Entry 7DSX (electron microscopy, 3.50 A resolution); this record covers chains C and A of the 4 polymer chains in the assembly.

[Chain C]
Protein: Calcineurin B homologous protein 1
From: Homo sapiens
UniProtKB: Q99653 (CHP1_HUMAN); residues 11-195 here = UniProt positions 11-195
Sequence (185 residues; each row starts with the number of its first residue):
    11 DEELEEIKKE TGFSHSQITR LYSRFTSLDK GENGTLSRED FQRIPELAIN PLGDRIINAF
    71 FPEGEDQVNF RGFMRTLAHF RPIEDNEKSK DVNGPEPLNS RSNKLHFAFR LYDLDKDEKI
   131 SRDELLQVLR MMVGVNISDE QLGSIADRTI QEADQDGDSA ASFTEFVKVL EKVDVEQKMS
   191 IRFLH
Differences from the reference sequence: engineered mutation Ala171 (Ile in Q99653)
UniProt features mapped onto this chain:
  - motif: Val138 to Ile147 (Nuclear export signal 1), Phe176 to Val185 (Nuclear export signal 2)
  - binding site (Ca(2+)): Asp123, Asp125, Asp127, Lys129, Glu134, Asp164, Asp166, Asp168, Glu175
  - natural variant: Lys19 (deletion: In SPAX9)
  - mutagenesis: Asp50 (D50A: Does not reduce calcium-binding, colocalization and interaction with SLC9A1), Glu134 (E134A: Reduces calcium-binding and SLC9A1-dependent Na(+)/H(+) exchange activity. Does not reduce colocalization and interaction with SLC9A1. Reduces colocalization and interaction with SLC9A1 ...), Val143 (V143A: Inhibits translocation to the cytoplasm; when associated with A-145; A-147; A-183 and A-185), Val145 (V145A: Inhibits translocation to the cytoplasm; when associated with A-143; A-147; A-183 and A-185), Ile147 (I147A: Inhibits translocation to the cytoplasm; when associated with A-143; A-145; A-183 and A-185), Glu175 (E175A: Reduces calcium-binding and SLC9A1-dependent Na(+)/H(+) exchange activity. Does not reduce colocalization and interaction with SLC9A1. Reduces colocalization and interaction with SLC9A1 ...), Val183 (V183A: Inhibits translocation to the cytoplasm; when associated with A-143; A-145; A-147 and A-185), Val185 (V185A: Inhibits translocation to the cytoplasm; when associated with A-143; A-145; A-147 and A-183), Arg192 (R192A: Does not affect sodium:proton antiporter activity)
Reported in the primary citation:
  - mutagenesis - R192A: unchanged catalytic activity

[Chain A]
Protein: Sodium/hydrogen exchanger 1
From: Homo sapiens
UniProtKB: P19634 (SL9A1_HUMAN); residues 85-593 here = UniProt positions 85-593
Sequence (509 residues; each row starts with the number of its first residue):
    85 PRKAFPVLGI DYTHVRTPFE ISLWILLACL MKIGFHVIPT ISSIVPESCL LIVVGLLVGG
   145 LIKGVGETPP FLQSDVFFLF LLPPIILDAG YFLPLRQFTE NLGTILIFAV VGTLWNAFFL
   205 GGLMYAVCLV GGEQINNIGL LDNLLFGSII SAVDPVAVLA VFEEIHINEL LHILVFGESL
   265 LNDAVTVVLY HLFEEFANYE HVGIVDIFLG FLSFFVVALG GVLVGVVYGV IAAFTSRFTS
   325 HIRVIEPLFV FLYSYMAYLS AELFHLSGIM ALIASGVVMR PYVEANISHK SHTTIKYFLK
   385 MWSSVSETLI FIFLGVSTVA GSHHWNWTFV ISTLLFCLIA RVLGVLGLTW FINKFRIVKL
   445 TPKDQFIIAY GGLRGAIAFS LGYLLDKKHF PMCDLFLTAI ITVIFFTVFV QGMTIRPLVD
   505 LLAVKKKQET KRSINEEIHT QFLDHLLTGI EDICGHYGHH HWKDKLNRFN KKYVKKCLIA
   565 GERSKEPQLI AFYHKMEMKQ AIELVESGG
Small-molecule neighbours:
  - HG0 (N-[bis(azanyl)methylidene]-3-methylsulfonyl-4-propan-2-yl-benzamide), molecule 1: Asp95, His98, Val99
  - HG0, molecule 2: Ser158, Asp159, Phe162, Leu163, Asp267, Val271, His275, Glu346, Leu350, Ile353, Leu465, Leu468
  - phosphatidylglycerol (PGT; (1S)-2-{[{[(2R)-2,3-dihydroxypropyl]oxy}(hydroxy)phosphoryl]oxy}-1-[(palmitoyloxy)methyl]ethyl stearate), molecule 1: Thr101, Ile105, Ser106, Ile109
  - phosphatidylglycerol (PGT), molecule 2: Glu104, Ile105, Trp108, Ile109, Pro154, Phe164, Leu165, Phe382, Met385, Trp386, Val389, Ser390, Leu393, Phe397
  - phosphatidylglycerol (PGT), molecule 3: Ile105, Val160, Leu163, Phe164, Pro168, Tyr339, Trp386
  - phosphatidylglycerol (PGT), molecule 4: Phe164, Leu332, Phe335, Leu336, Tyr339
UniProt features mapped onto this chain:
  - region: Lys509 to Arg516 (PI(4,5)P2-binding region), Lys515 to His545 (Interaction with CHP2), His540 to His545 (Confers pH-dependent PI(4,5)P2 binding), Arg552 to Lys560 (PI(4,5)P2-binding region)
  - site: Phe161 (Channel pore-lining), Asn370 (Not glycosylated)
  - natural variant: Gly305 (G305R: In LIKNS), Gly313 (G313E: In LIKNS; uncertain significance)
  - mutagenesis: Phe155 (F155C: Almost complete loss of activity), Leu156 (L156C: Almost complete loss of activity), Gln157 (Q157C: Reduces activity), Ser158 (S158C: Almost complete loss of activity), Asp159 (D159C: Almost complete loss of activity), Val160 (V160C: Reduces activity), Phe161 (F161C: Reduces activity), Phe162 (F162C: Almost complete loss of activity), Leu163 (L163C: Reduces activity), Phe164 (F164C: Almost complete loss of activity), Leu165 (L165C: Reduces activity), Leu166 (L166C: Reduces activity), 31 further mutagenesis entries in UniProt
Reported in the primary citation:
  - self-association interface (contacts with another copy of this molecule): Lys87 to Val99, Phe103, Ser106, Leu107, Ile109, Leu110, Leu114, Ile117, Val121, Thr378, Tyr381, Met385, Met582, Ala585, Ile586, Val589
  - binding site for phosphatidylglycerol: Phe164, Tyr339, Phe382, Trp386, Phe397
  - disease-associated variants - G305R: decreased localization (citing earlier work)
  - binding site for HG0: Asp95, His98, Val99, Asp159, Phe162, Leu163, Asp267, Glu346
  - mutagenesis - F162S: decreased binding to HG0 (citing earlier work)
  - contacts within the chain: Glu262-Arg425 (salt bridge), Glu248-Arg500
  - mutagenesis - D238A: abolished catalytic activity
  - mutagenesis - D238A, Y577A/H578A: unchanged expression
  - mutagenesis - D238A: unchanged localization
  - mutagenesis - Y577A/H578A: decreased catalytic activity with Calcineurin B homologous protein 1 (chain C)
  - conformationally variable residues (domain motion, order/disorder transition): Asp267, Lys509 to Arg516
  - mutagenesis - D267N: abolished catalytic activity (citing earlier work)
  - mutagenesis - E131D, D172E, D172N, D172Q, D238N, D267E, E391D: unchanged catalytic activity (citing earlier work)
  - mutagenesis - E391Q: decreased catalytic activity (citing earlier work)
  - mutagenesis - E391Q: decreased stability (citing earlier work)
  - allosteric site: Glu131 (proposed by the authors, not directly observed)

[How chain C and chain A interact]
Contacting residue pairs (63):
  Arg30(C) - Cys538(A)
  Arg34(C) - Cys538(A)
  Leu38(C) - Ile537(A)
  Ile54(C) - Asp536(A)
  Glu56(C) - Asp536(A)
  Glu56(C) - Arg552(A)  salt bridge
  Leu57(C) - Asp536(A)
  Leu57(C) - Ile537(A)  hydrophobic
  Asn60(C) - His529(A)  hydrogen bond (side chain-backbone)
  Pro61(C) - His529(A)
  Leu62(C) - Phe526(A)  hydrophobic
  Ile66(C) - Leu530(A)
  Ile66(C) - Gly533(A)
  Ile66(C) - Ile537(A)  hydrophobic
  Phe70(C) - Ile534(A)  hydrophobic
  Phe70(C) - Ile537(A)  hydrophobic
  Phe83(C) - Ile537(A)  hydrophobic
  Leu87(C) - Ile534(A)  hydrophobic
  Leu87(C) - Cys538(A)  hydrophobic
  Phe90(C) - Ile534(A)  hydrophobic
  Pro92(C) - Ile441(A)  hydrophobic
  Phe117(C) - Leu530(A)  hydrophobic
  Ala118(C) - His523(A)
  Leu121(C) - Phe526(A)  hydrophobic
  Tyr122(C) - His523(A)
  Tyr122(C) - Phe526(A)  hydrophobic
  Met142(C) - Phe526(A)  hydrophobic
  Met142(C) - His529(A)
  Asn146(C) - Lys569(A)
  Gln151(C) - Tyr577(A)
  Ser154(C) - Tyr577(A)  hydrogen bond
  Ile155(C) - Ile574(A)  hydrophobic
  Ile155(C) - Tyr577(A)  hydrophobic
  Ala163(C) - Asn519(A)
  Val179(C) - Asn519(A)
  Glu181(C) - Gln512(A)
  Lys182(C) - Glu513(A)  salt bridge
  Lys182(C) - Lys515(A)  hydrogen bond (side chain-backbone)
  Lys182(C) - Arg516(A)
  Lys182(C) - Glu520(A)
  Val183(C) - Glu520(A)
  Val183(C) - Thr524(A)
  Asp184(C) - Gln512(A)
  Gln187(C) - Glu184(A)
  Gln187(C) - Asn185(A)  hydrogen bond
  Gln187(C) - Leu254(A)
  Gln187(C) - Val442(A)
  Lys188(C) - Thr524(A)
  Lys188(C) - Leu527(A)
  Lys188(C) - Leu531(A)
  Met189(C) - Leu527(A)  hydrophobic
  Met189(C) - Leu531(A)  hydrophobic
  Ser190(C) - Ile441(A)
  Ser190(C) - Leu531(A)
  Ile191(C) - Ile534(A)  hydrophobic
  Ile191(C) - Glu535(A)
  Ile191(C) - His540(A)
  Arg192(C) - Lys438(A)  hydrogen bond (side chain-backbone)
  Arg192(C) - Phe439(A)
  Arg192(C) - Ile441(A)
  Arg192(C) - His540(A)  hydrogen bond (backbone-side chain)
  Phe193(C) - Cys538(A)  hydrophobic
  Leu194(C) - His540(A)
Interface residues without a listed pair, chain C (46 interface residues in all): Leu31, Ile59, Phe119, Leu139, Val143, Ile147, Thr159, Glu186
Interface residues without a listed pair, chain A (41 interface residues in all): Ile518, Ile522, Gln525, Thr532, Gly539, His544, Asp548, Pro571, Leu573, His578
Interface features reported in the paper:
  - specific contacts: Gln151(C)-His578(A), Ile155(C)-Tyr577(A) (hydrophobic contact)
  - interface residues, chain C: Arg192(C)
  - interface residues, chain A: Ile518(A)

[Overview]
Chain C and chain A form an interface of 46 and 41 residues respectively, with 6 hydrogen bonds and 2 salt
bridges. Polar pairs include Glu56(C)-Arg552(A), Lys182(C)-Glu513(A) and Asn60(C)-His529(A). The authors
report a contact between Gln151(C) and His578(A); a hydrophobic contact between Ile155(C) and Tyr577(A). The
paper reports a binding site for HG0 at Asp95(A), His98(A) and Val99(A) among others; D238A and D267N of chain
A abolish catalytic activity; 14 substitutions were tested in all.
Here chain C is Calcineurin B homologous protein 1 and chain A is Sodium/hydrogen exchanger 1, both from Homo
sapiens. Entry 7DSX (Structure of a human NHE1-CHP1 complex under pH 7.5, bound by cariporide) was determined
by electron microscopy together with 7DSV and 7DSW from the same study.
